9FS3 - chain A; structure by X-ray diffraction, 1.18 A resolution.

Chain A:
Protein: Multifunctional protein CAD
Organism: Homo sapiens
Notes: EC 6.3.5.5, 3.5.1.2, 6.3.4.16, 2.1.3.2, 3.5.2.3
Reference sequence: P27708 (PYR1_HUMAN); residues 1460-1821 here = UniProt positions 1460-1821
Sequence (362 residues; numbered 1460 to 1821; the number before each row is that of its first residue):
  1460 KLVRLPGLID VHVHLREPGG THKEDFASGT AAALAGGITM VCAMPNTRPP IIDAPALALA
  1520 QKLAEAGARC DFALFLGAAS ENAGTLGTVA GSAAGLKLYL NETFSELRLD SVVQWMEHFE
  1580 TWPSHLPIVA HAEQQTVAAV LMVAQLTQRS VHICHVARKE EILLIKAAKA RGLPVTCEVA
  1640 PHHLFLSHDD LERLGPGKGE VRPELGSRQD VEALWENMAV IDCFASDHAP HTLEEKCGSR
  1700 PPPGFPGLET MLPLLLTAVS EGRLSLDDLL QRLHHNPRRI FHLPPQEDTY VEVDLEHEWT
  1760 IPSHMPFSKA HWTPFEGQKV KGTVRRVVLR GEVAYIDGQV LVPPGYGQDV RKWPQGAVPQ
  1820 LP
Modified positions: Lys1556 (lysine nz-carboxylic acid; KCX)
Differences from the reference sequence: engineered mutation Ala1538 (Ser in P27708)
Metal / ion sites: Zn2+ site 1: His1471, His1473, Lys1556, Asp1686; Zn2+ site 2: His1471, Cys1613, Glu1637; Na+: Glu1524, Gly1804, Gly1806; Zn2+ site 3: Lys1556, His1590, His1614; Zn2+ site 4: His1734, His1741 (together with formate)
Swiss-Prot annotation at these positions:
  - active site: Asp1686 (For DHOase activity)
  - binding site (Zn(2+)): His1471, His1473, Lys1556, His1590, Cys1613, His1614, Glu1637, Asp1686
  - binding site ((S)-dihydroorotate): Arg1475, Asn1505, Arg1661, His1690, Pro1702
  - modified residue: Lys1556 (N6-carboxylysine)
  - mutagenesis: His1471 (H1471A: No zinc-binding and no catalytic activity; H1471N: Abolishes dihydroorotase activity), His1473 (H1473A: No zinc-binding and no catalytic activity), Asp1512 (D1512N: No change in catalytic activity), Thr1562 (T1562A: Abolishes dihydroorotase activity), Phe1563 (F1563A: Abolishes dihydroorotase activity), His1590 (H1590A: Abolishes dihydroorotase activity; H1590N: No catalytic activity), Cys1613 (C1613S: Reduces dihydroorotase activity), His1614 (H1614A: Abolishes dihydroorotase activity), Glu1637 (E1637T: Abolishes dihydroorotase activity), His1642 (H1642N: 11.5% of wild-type catalytic activity), Asp1686 (D1686N: Abolishes dihydroorotase activity), His1690 (H1690N: 3% of wild-type catalytic activity)
Reported in the primary citation:
  - mutagenesis - S1538A: unchanged stability
  - disease-associated variants - W1581R, H1687R: abolished catalytic activity
  - disease-associated variants - W1581R (20-fold), H1687R (20-fold): decreased expression
  - mutagenesis - S1538A: unchanged catalytic activity
  - mutagenesis - S1538A: unchanged growth
  - mutagenesis - M1601E: abolished growth

Summary:
His1471, His1473, Lys1556 and Asp1686 form the Zn2+ site 1. The Zn2+ site 2 is built by His1471, Cys1613 and
Glu1637. Curated annotation (UniProt) lists active-site residue Asp1686, 8 Zn2+-binding residues, 5
(S)-dihydroorotate-binding residues and 12 mutagenesis sites. The paper reports that W1581R and H1687R abolish
catalytic activity; W1581R and H1687R reduce expression.
Chain A is Multifunctional protein CAD (Homo sapiens); the structure, Mutant S1538A of the dihydroorotase
domain of human CAD protein in apo form, was determined by X-ray diffraction (same publication as 9FS1 and
9FS2).
